PDB entry 1XFF | X-ray diffraction, 1.80 A resolution | chains A and B

[Chain A (and B)]
Molecule: Glucosamine--fructose-6-phosphate aminotransferase [isomerizing]
Source organism: Escherichia coli
Notes: EC 2.6.1.16; fragment: glutaminase domain; chain B of this document is another copy of the same molecule, construct and numbering; everything in this record applies to it too
Reference sequence: P17169 (GLMS_ECOLI); residues 1-240 here = UniProt positions 1-240
Chain sequence (240 residues; row label = number of the first residue in the row):
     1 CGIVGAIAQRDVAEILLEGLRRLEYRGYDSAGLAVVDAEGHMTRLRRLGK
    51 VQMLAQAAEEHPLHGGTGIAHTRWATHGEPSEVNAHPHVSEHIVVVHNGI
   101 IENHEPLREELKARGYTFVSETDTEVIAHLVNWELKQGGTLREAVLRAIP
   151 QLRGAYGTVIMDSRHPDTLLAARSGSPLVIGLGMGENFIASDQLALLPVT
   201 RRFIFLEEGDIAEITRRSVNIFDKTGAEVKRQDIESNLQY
Disordered / not traced: 239-240 (chain B: 240)
Ion coordination: Na+: Gly-154, Ser-174
Small-molecule neighbours: glutamic acid (GLU): Cys-1, His-71, Thr-72, Arg-73, Trp-74, Ala-75, Thr-76, His-77, Asn-84, His-86, His-97, Asn-98, Gly-99, Ile-100, Thr-122, Asp-123, Thr-124

[Chain A / chain B interface]
Contacting residue pairs (25; chain A residue first):
  Gln-9(A) / Arg-10(B)
  Gln-9(A) / Asp-11(B)  hydrogen bond (side chain-backbone)
  Arg-10(A) / Gln-9(B)
  Arg-10(A) / Arg-10(B)
  Arg-10(A) / Met-184(B)  hydrogen bond (side chain-backbone)
  Arg-10(A) / Glu-186(B)  salt bridge
  Asp-11(A) / Gln-9(B)  hydrogen bond (backbone-side chain)
  Glu-14(A) / Gly-185(B)
  Glu-14(A) / Arg-217(B)  salt bridge
  Ile-15(A) / Met-184(B)  hydrophobic
  Glu-18(A) / Met-184(B)
  Met-184(A) / Arg-10(B)  hydrogen bond (backbone-side chain)
  Met-184(A) / Glu-14(B)
  Met-184(A) / Glu-18(B)
  Met-184(A) / Pro-198(B)  hydrophobic
  Gly-185(A) / Glu-14(B)
  Glu-186(A) / Arg-10(B)  salt bridge
  Val-199(A) / Met-184(B)  hydrophobic
  Arg-201(A) / Arg-201(B)
  Arg-201(A) / Glu-235(B)  salt bridge
  Arg-217(A) / Glu-14(B)  salt bridge
  Glu-235(A) / Arg-201(B)  salt bridge
  Glu-235(A) / Gln-239(B)
  Asn-237(A) / Arg-201(B)  hydrogen bond
  Asn-237(A) / Gln-239(B)
Also at the interface, not in a pair above, chain A (15 interface residues in all): Pro-198
Also at the interface, not in a pair above, chain B (15 interface residues in all): Ile-15, Val-199

[Summary]
The chain A/chain B interface involves 15 residues from each chain; the contacts include 5 hydrogen bonds and
6 salt bridges. Polar contacts include Arg-10(A)/Glu-186(B), Glu-14(A)/Arg-217(B) and Arg-201(A)/Glu-235(B).
Bound to chain A: glutamic acid. Gly-154(A) and Ser-174(A) form the Na+ site.
Both chains are Glucosamine--fructose-6-phosphate aminotransferase [isomerizing] (Escherichia coli). Entry
1XFF (Glutaminase domain of glucosamine 6-phosphate synthase complexed with glutamate) was determined by X-ray
diffraction together with 1XFG from the same study.
